PDB entry 4BWS | X-ray diffraction, 2.50 A resolution | chains A and B of the 3 polymer chains in the assembly

[Chain A]
Protein: Thioredoxin-like protein 4A
Source organism: Homo sapiens
Reference sequence: P83876 (TXN4A_HUMAN); residues 4-137 here = UniProt positions 4-137
Chain sequence (142 residues; each row starts with the number of its first residue; numbers below 1 keep their minus sign (Met-4 is residue -4)):
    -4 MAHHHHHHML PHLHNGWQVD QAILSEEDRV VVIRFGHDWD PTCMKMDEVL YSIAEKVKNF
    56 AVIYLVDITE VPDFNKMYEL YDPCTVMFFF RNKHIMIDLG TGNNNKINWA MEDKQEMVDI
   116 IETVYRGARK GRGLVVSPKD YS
Unresolved in the structure: -4 to 4
Differences from the reference sequence: expression tag (-4 to 3)
Swiss-Prot annotation at these positions:
  - modified residue: Ser132 (Phosphoserine)
  - mutagenesis: Cys38 (C38A: Viable when expressed in S.pombe)

[Chain B]
Protein: Polyglutamine-binding protein 1
Source organism: Homo sapiens
Reference sequence: O60828 (PQBP1_HUMAN); residue numbers follow UniProt; this construct covers 229-265
Chain sequence (37 residues; each row starts with the number of its first residue):
   229 TGADTTAAGP LFQQRPYPSP GAVLRANAEA SRTKQQD
Unresolved in the structure: 229-237, 260-265
Swiss-Prot annotation at these positions:
  - region: Tyr245 to Asn255 (Important for interaction with TXNL4A)
  - modified residue: Ser247 (Phosphoserine)
  - natural variant: Pro244 (P244L: Found in a patient with autism; uncertain significance)
  - mutagenesis: Tyr245 (Y245D: Abolishes interaction with TXNL4A), Pro248 (P248D: Abolishes interaction with TXNL4A), Val251 (V251D: Abolishes interaction with TXNL4A), Leu252 (L252D: Abolishes interaction with TXNL4A), Arg253 (R253D: Strongly reduces affinity for TXNL4A), Asn255 (N255D: Strongly reduces affinity for TXNL4A)
Reported in the primary citation:
  - mutagenesis - R253D, N255D: decreased binding to Thioredoxin-like protein 4A (chain A)
  - mutagenesis - R253A, N255A: unchanged binding to Thioredoxin-like protein 4A (chain A)

[Chain A / chain B interface]
Contacting residue pairs (31; chain A residue first):
  Gly11(A) with Leu252(B)
  Asp15(A) with Gly249(B), hydrogen bond (side chain-backbone)
  Ile18(A) with Pro248(B), hydrophobic
  Asp68(A) with Val251(B); Leu252(B); Asn255(B), hydrogen bond (backbone-side chain)
  Phe69(A) with Pro248(B), hydrophobic; Val251(B), hydrophobic; Leu252(B), hydrophobic
  Met72(A) with Tyr245(B); Pro246(B), hydrophobic; Ala254(B), hydrophobic
  Tyr73(A) with Tyr245(B), hydrogen bond (backbone-side chain); Pro246(B), hydrogen bond (side chain-backbone); Ser247(B); Pro248(B); Val251(B)
  Glu74(A) with Tyr245(B), hydrogen bond
  Met82(A) with Tyr245(B), hydrophobic
  Asn87(A) with Ser247(B)
  His89(A) with Tyr245(B), hydrogen bond (side chain-backbone)
  Met91(A) with Gln242(B); Arg243(B); Pro244(B), hydrophobic
  Gly97(A) with Gln242(B)
  Asn98(A) with Gln242(B), hydrogen bond
  Asn99(A) with Gln242(B), hydrogen bond (backbone-side chain)
  Asn100(A) with Gln242(B); Arg243(B), hydrogen bond (side chain-backbone); Tyr245(B)
  Lys101(A) with Tyr245(B)
Interface residues without a listed pair, chain A (20 interface residues in all): Trp12, Val14, Phe84
The authors on this interface:
  - hot spots on chain B (mutagenesis) - Y245A, Y245D, P248A, P248D, V251A, V251D, L252A, L252D: decreased binding to Thioredoxin-like protein 4A (chain A)

[In short]
20 residues of chain A face 12 of chain B across their interface, with 9 hydrogen bonds. Polar pairs include
Asp15(A)-Gly249(B), Asp68(A)-Asn255(B) and Tyr73(A)-Tyr245(B). The paper reports that R253D, N255D and Y245A
of chain B, among others, reduce binding to Thioredoxin-like protein 4A (chain A); R253A and N255A of chain B
leave binding to Thioredoxin-like protein 4A (chain A) unchanged; 12 substitutions were tested in all.
Chain A is Thioredoxin-like protein 4A and chain B is Polyglutamine-binding protein 1, both from Homo sapiens;
the structure, Crystal structure of the heterotrimer of PQBP1, U5-15kD and U5-52kD, was determined by X-ray
diffraction (same publication as 4BWQ and 4CDO).
